Entry 3A9X (X-ray diffraction, 2.00 A resolution); this record covers chains A and B.

# Chain A (and B)
Molecule: Selenocysteine lyase
Source organism: Rattus norvegicus
Notes: EC 4.4.1.16; chain B of this document is another copy of the same molecule, construct and numbering; everything in this record applies to it too
UniProt: Q68FT9 (SCLY_RAT); numbering as in UniProt (aligned over 1-432)
Amino-acid sequence (432 residues; each row starts with the number of its first residue):
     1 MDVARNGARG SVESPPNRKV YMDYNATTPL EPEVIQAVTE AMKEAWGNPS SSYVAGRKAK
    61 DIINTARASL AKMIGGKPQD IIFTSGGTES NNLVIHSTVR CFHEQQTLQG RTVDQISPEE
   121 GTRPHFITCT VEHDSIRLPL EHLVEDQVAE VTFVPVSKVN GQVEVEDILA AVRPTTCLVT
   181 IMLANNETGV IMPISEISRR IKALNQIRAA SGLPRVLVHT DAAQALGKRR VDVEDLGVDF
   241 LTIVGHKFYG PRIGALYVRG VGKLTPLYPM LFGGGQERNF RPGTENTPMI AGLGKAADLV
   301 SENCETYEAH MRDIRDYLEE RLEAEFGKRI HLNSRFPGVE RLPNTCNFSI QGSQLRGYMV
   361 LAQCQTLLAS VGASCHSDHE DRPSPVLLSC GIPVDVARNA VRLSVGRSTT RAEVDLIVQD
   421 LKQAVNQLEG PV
Unresolved in the structure: 1-16, 111-119, 374-392 (chain B: 1-17, 110-121, 430-432)
Covalently attached groups: pyridoxal phosphate (PLP) linked to Lys247
Residues lining bound ligands:
  - pyridoxal phosphate (PLP), molecule 1: Asn25, Gly86, Gly87, Thr88, Asn91, His133, Ser135, Met182, Asn186, Asp221, Ala223, Gln224, Val244, His246
  - pyridoxal phosphate (PLP), molecule 2: Gln276, Gly283, Thr284
Curated features (UniProtKB/Swiss-Prot):
  - active site: Cys375 (S-selanylcysteine intermediate)
  - modified residue: Met1 (N-acetylmethionine), Ser117 (Phosphoserine), Lys247 (N6-(pyridoxal phosphate)lysine)
  - mutagenesis: Cys375 (C375A: Loss of selenocysteine lyase activity)
Reported in the primary citation:
  - mutagenesis - C375A: abolished catalytic activity on l-selenocysteine
  - catalytic residues: Cys375
  - catalytic residues: Lys247 (proposed by the authors, not directly observed)

# How chain A and chain B interact
Pairs across the interface (82):
  Tyr21(A) with Trp46(B); Tyr53(B)
  Thr27(A) with Trp46(B); Asn48(B)
  Thr28(A) with Trp46(B)
  Pro29(A) with Trp46(B)
  Leu30(A) with Met42(B), hydrophobic
  Ile35(A) with Lys43(B)
  Val38(A) with Met42(B), hydrophobic
  Thr39(A) with Thr39(B), hydrogen bond; Met42(B)
  Met42(A) with Leu30(B), hydrophobic; Ile35(B); Val38(B), hydrophobic; Thr39(B); Met42(B), hydrophobic
  Lys43(A) with Ile35(B)
  Trp46(A) with Tyr21(B); Thr27(B); Thr28(B); Pro29(B), hydrophobic; Arg252(B), hydrogen bond (backbone-side chain)
  Gly47(A) with Arg252(B)
  Asn48(A) with Ala26(B); Thr27(B)
  Ser50(A) with Ser374(B); Ser377(B), hydrogen bond
  Tyr53(A) with Tyr21(B); Leu368(B), hydrophobic
  Ser85(A) with Ser85(B); Arg281(B), hydrogen bond
  Thr88(A) with Phe272(B); Pro282(B); Gly283(B)
  Asn92(A) with Met270(B); Leu271(B); Phe272(B), hydrogen bond (side chain-backbone)
  Arg100(A) with His142(B); Asp146(B), salt bridge
  Asp134(A) with Gly273(B); Gly274(B)
  Ser135(A) with Phe272(B); Gly273(B)
  Leu138(A) with Gly273(B)
  Pro139(A) with Phe272(B)
  His142(A) with Arg100(B); Phe272(B)
  Asp146(A) with Arg100(B), salt bridge
  His246(A) with Thr284(B), hydrogen bond
  Arg252(A) with Trp46(B), hydrogen bond (side chain-backbone); Gly47(B); Thr284(B); Glu285(B), hydrogen bond (side chain-backbone); Asn286(B), hydrogen bond (backbone-side chain)
  Ile253(A) with Asn286(B)
  Met270(A) with Met270(B); Leu271(B), hydrophobic
  Leu271(A) with Asn92(B)
  Phe272(A) with Thr88(B); Asn92(B), hydrogen bond (backbone-side chain); Ser135(B); Leu138(B); Pro139(B); His142(B)
  Gly273(A) with Asp134(B); Ser135(B); Leu138(B)
  Gly274(A) with Asp134(B); Cys375(B)
  Arg281(A) with Ser85(B), hydrogen bond
  Pro282(A) with Thr88(B)
  Gly283(A) with Thr88(B)
  Thr284(A) with His246(B), hydrogen bond; Arg252(B)
  Glu285(A) with Arg252(B), hydrogen bond (backbone-side chain)
  Asn286(A) with Arg252(B); Ile253(B); Met289(B), hydrogen bond
  Thr287(A) with Arg252(B)
  Met289(A) with Asn286(B), hydrogen bond; Met289(B), hydrophobic
  Leu368(A) with Tyr53(B), hydrophobic
Also at the interface, not in a pair above, chain A (45 interface residues in all): Pro49, Glu89, Gln276
Also at the interface, not in a pair above, chain B (46 interface residues in all): Glu89, Thr287

# Overview
45 residues of chain A face 46 of chain B across their interface; the contacts include 15 hydrogen bonds and 2
salt bridges. Among the polar pairs are Arg100(A)-Asp146(B), Thr39(A)-Thr39(B) and Trp46(A)-Arg252(B). Ligands
of chain A: pyridoxal phosphate. The paper reports catalytic residues Cys375(A) and Lys247(A); C375A of chain
A abolishes catalytic activity on l-selenocysteine.
Both chains are Selenocysteine lyase (Rattus norvegicus). Entry 3A9X (Crystal structure of rat selenocysteine
lyase) was determined by X-ray diffraction together with 3A9Z from the same study.
